5ZET - chains A and 5 of the 34 polymer chains in the assembly; structure by electron microscopy, 3.20 A resolution.

[Chain A]
Molecule: 23S rRNA
Source organism: Mycobacterium smegmatis str. MC2 155
Sequence (3120 nucleotides; row label = number of the first residue in the row):
     1 UAAGUGUUUA AGGGCGCAUG GUGGAUGCCU UGGCACUGGG AGCCGAUGAA GGACGUAGGA
    61 GGCUGCGAUA AGCCUCGGGG AGCUGUCAAC CGAGCGUUGA UCCGAGGAUG UCCGAAUGGG
   121 GAAACCCGGC ACGAGUGAUG UCGUGUCACC AGGCGCUGAA UAUAUAGGCG UCUGGGGGGA
   181 ACGCGGGGAA GUGAAACAUC UCAGUACCCG UAGGAAGAGA AAACAAAAUG UGAUUCCGUG
   241 AGUAGUGGCG AGCGAAAGCG GAGGAUGGCU AAACCGUAUG CAUGUGAUAC CGGGUAGGGG
   301 UUGUGUGUGC GGGGUUGUGG GACCUAUCUU UCCGGCUCUA CCUGGCUGGA GGGCAGUGAG
   361 AAAAUGUUGU GGUUAGCGGA AAUGGCUUGG GAUGGCCUGC CGUAGACGGU GAGAGCCCGG
   421 UACGUGAAAA CCCGACGUCU GUCUUGAUGG UGUUCCCGAG UAGCAGCGGG CCCGUGGAAU
   481 CUGCUGUGAA UCUGCCGGGA CCACCCGGUA AGCCUGAAUA CUUCCCAGUG ACCGAUAGCG
   541 GAUUAGUACC GUGAGGGAAU GGUGAAAAGU ACCCCGGGAG GGGAGUGAAA GAGUACCUGA
   601 AACCGUGCGC UUACAAUCCG UCAGAGCCCU CGACGUGUCG UGGGGUGAUG GCGUGCCUUU
   661 UGAAGAAUGA GCCUGCGAGU CAGGGACAUG UCGCGAGGUU AACCCGGGUG GGGUAGCCGC
   721 AGCGAAAGCG AGUCUGAAUA GGGCGUAUCC ACACAAGAGU GUGUGGUGUA GUGGUGUGUU
   781 CUGGACCCGA AGCGGAGUGA UCUACCCAUG GCCAGGGUGA AGCGCGGGUA AGACCGCGUG
   841 GAGGCCCGAA CCCACUUAGG UUGAAGACUG AGGGGAUGAG CUGUGGGUAG GGGUGAAAGG
   901 CCAAUCAAAC UCCGUGAUAG CUGGUUCUCC CCGAAAUGCA UUUAGGUGCA GCGUCGCAUG
   961 UUUCUUGCCG GAGGUAGAGC UACUGGAUGG CCGAUGGGCC CCACAGGGUU ACUGACGUCA
  1021 GCCAAACUCC GAAUGCCGGU AAGUCCAAGA GUGCGGCAGU GAGACGGCGG GGGAUAAGCU
  1081 CCGUGCGUCG AGAGGGAAAC AGCCCAGAUC GCCGGCUAAG GCCCCUAAGC GUGUGCUAAG
  1141 UGGAAAAGGA UGUGCAGUCG CGAAGACAAC CAGGAGGUUG GCUUAGAAGC AGCCACCCUU
  1201 GAAAGAGUGC GUAAUAGCUC ACUGGUCAAG UGAUUGUGCG CCGAUAAUGU AGCGGGGCUC
  1261 AAGCACACCG CCGAAGCCGC GGCAGCCAAC GUGUUGGCUG GGUAGGGGAG CGUCCUGCAU
  1321 CCGGUGAAGC CGCCGAGUGA UCGAGUGGUG GAGGGUGUGG GAGUGAGAAU GCAGGCAUGA
  1381 GUAGCGAUUA GGCAAGUGAG AACCUUGCCC GCCGAAAGAC CAAGGGUUCC UGGGCCAGGC
  1441 CAGUCCGCCC AGGGUGAGUC GGGACCUAAG GCGAGGCCGA CAGGCGUAGU CGAUGGACAA
  1501 CGGGUUGAUA UUCCCGUACC CGUGUAUGUG CGUCCAUGAU GAAUCAGCGG UACUAACCAU
  1561 CCAAAACCAC CGUGACCGCA CCUUUCGGGG UGUGGCGUUG GUGGGGCUGC AUGGGACCUU
  1621 CGUUGGUAGU AGUCAAGCGA UGGGGUGACG CAGGAAGGUA GCCGUACCGG UCAGUGGUAA
  1681 UACCGGGGUA AGCCUGUAGG GAGUCAGAUA GGUAAAUCCG UCUGGCAUAU AUCCUGAGAG
  1741 GUGAUGCAUA GCCGAGUGAG GCGAAUUCGG UGAUCCUAUG CUGCCGAGAA AAGCCUCUAG
  1801 CGAGGACAUA CACGGCCCGU ACCCCAAACC AACACAGGUG GUCAGGUAGA GAAUACUAAG
  1861 GCGUACGAGU GAACUAUGGU UAAGGAACUC GGCAAAAUGC CCCCGUAACU UCGGGAGAAG
  1921 GGGGACCCAC AUGGCGUGUA AGCCUUUACG GCCCAAGCGU GAGUGGGUGG CACAAACCAG
  1981 UGAGAAGCGA CUGUUUACUA AAAACACAGG UCCGUGCGAA GUCGCAAGAC GAUGUAUACG
  2041 GACUGACGCC UGCCCGGUGC UGGAAGGUUA AGAGGACCCG UUAACUCCCU UUGGGGGUGA
  2101 AGCGGAGAAU UUAAGCCCCA GUAAACGGCG GUGGUAACUA UAACCAUCCU AAGGUAGCGA
  2161 AAUUCCUUGU CGGGUAAGUU CCGACCUGCA CGAAUGGCGU AACGACUUCU CAACUGUCUC
  2221 AACCAUAGAC UCGGCGAAAU UGCACUACGA GUAAAGAUGC UCGUUACGCG CGGCAGGACG
  2281 AAAAGACCCC GGGACCUUCA CUACAACUUG GUAUUGGUGC UCGAUACGGU UUGUGUAGGA
  2341 UAGGUGGGAG ACUGUGAAGC UCACACGCCA GUGUGGGUGG AGUCGUUGUU GAAAUACCAC
  2401 UCUGAUCGUA UUGGGCCUCU AACCUCGGAC CGUAUAUCCG GUUCAGGGAC AGUGCCUGGU
  2461 GGGUAGUUUA ACUGGGGCGG UUGCCUCCUA AAAUGUAACG GAGGCGCCCA AAGGUUCCCU
  2521 CAACCUGGAC GGCAAUCAGG UGUUGAGUGU AAGUGCACAA GGGAGCUUGA CUGCGAGACG
  2581 GACAUGUCGA GCAGGGACGA AAGUCGGGAC UAGUGAUCCG GCACCUCUGA GUGGAAGGGG
  2641 UGUCGCUCAA CGGAUAAAAG GUACCCCGGG GAUAACAGGC UGAUCUUCCC CAAGAGUCCA
  2701 UAUCGACGGG AUGGUUUGGC ACCUCGAUGU CGGCUCGUCG CAUCCUGGGG CUGGAGCAGG
  2761 UCCCAAGGGU UGGGCUGUUC GCCCAUUAAA GCGGCACGCG AGCUGGGUUU AGAACGUCGU
  2821 GAGACAGUUC GGUCUCUAUC CGCCGCGCGC GUCAGAAGCU UGAGGAAACC UGUCCCUAGU
  2881 ACGAGAGGAC CGGGACGGAC GAACCUCUGG UAUACCAGUU GUCCCACCAG GGGCACGGCU
  2941 GGAUAGCCAC GUUCGGACAG GAUAACCGCU GAAAGCAUCU AAGCGGGAAA CCUCUUCCAA
  3001 GACCAGGCUU CUCACCCUCU AGGAGGGAUA AGGCCCCCCG CAGACCACGG GAUUGAUAGA
  3061 CCAGACCUGG AAGCCUAGUA AUAGGUGCAG GGAACUGGCA CUAACCGGCC GAAAACUUAC
Not modelled in the structure: 1, 340-344, 634-637, 1004-1005, 1756-1757, 1946-1948, 3120
Glycans and other covalent adducts: covalent link A1565-G1606, A1566-G1606, A1569-G1603, G1578-G1592

[Chain 5]
Molecule: 50S ribosomal protein L34
Source organism: Mycobacterium smegmatis str. MC2 155
UniProtKB: A0R7K0 (RL34_MYCS2); numbering as in UniProt (aligned over 1-47)
Chain sequence (47 residues; row label = number of the first residue in the row):
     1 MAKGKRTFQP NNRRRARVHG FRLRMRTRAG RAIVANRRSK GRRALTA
Not modelled in the structure: 1-2

[Chain A / chain 5 interface]
Pairs across the interface (91; chain A residue first):
  A50(A) with Arg38(5), base contact
  G51(A) with Arg38(5), hydrogen bond to the sugar; Leu45(5), sugar contact
  C63(A) with Arg43(5), salt bridge to the phosphate
  G114(A) with Phe21(5), sugar contact
  A115(A) with Met25(5), phosphate contact
  G121(A) with Arg22(5), base contact
  A122(A) with Asn12(5), base contact; Arg13(5), base contact; Ala16(5), sugar contact; Arg22(5), salt bridge to the phosphate
  A123(A) with Gly20(5), phosphate contact; Phe21(5), stacking on the base; Arg22(5), hydrogen bond to the phosphate; Leu45(5), base contact; Thr46(5), base contact
  G179(A) with Ala35(5), phosphate contact; Ser39(5), phosphate contact
  A180(A) with Ser39(5), phosphate contact
  C209(A) with Arg28(5), salt bridge to the phosphate
  G210(A) with Arg28(5), salt bridge to the phosphate
  G546(A) with Lys40(5), base contact; Gly41(5), sugar contact; Arg42(5), sugar contact
  U547(A) with Arg42(5), phosphate contact; Arg43(5), hydrogen bond to the phosphate
  U552(A) with Phe8(5), sugar contact; Arg15(5), phosphate contact; His19(5), hydrogen bond to the sugar
  G553(A) with Arg15(5), salt bridge to the phosphate; His19(5), sugar contact; Arg24(5), hydrogen bond to the phosphate; Ala47(5), sugar contact
  A554(A) with Arg37(5), salt bridge to the phosphate
  G555(A) with Asn36(5), hydrogen bond to the phosphate; Arg37(5), salt bridge to the phosphate; Arg42(5), hydrogen bond to the base
  G556(A) with Lys40(5), salt bridge to the phosphate; Arg42(5), hydrogen bond to the base
  G557(A) with Lys40(5), base contact; Arg42(5), base contact
  G797(A) with Ala29(5), phosphate contact; Ile33(5), sugar contact
  U798(A) with Arg24(5), phosphate contact; Ile33(5), sugar contact
  G799(A) with Val18(5), phosphate contact; His19(5), salt bridge to the phosphate; Arg24(5), salt bridge to the phosphate
  A800(A) with Val18(5), phosphate contact
  U801(A) with Thr7(5), hydrogen bond to the sugar; Phe8(5), hydrogen bond to the sugar; Gln9(5), base contact; Asn11(5), base contact; Arg14(5), hydrogen bond to the base; Arg15(5), base contact
  C802(A) with Lys5(5), salt bridge to the phosphate; Thr7(5), hydrogen bond to the sugar; Gln9(5), phosphate contact
  U803(A) with Lys5(5), salt bridge to the phosphate
  A854(A) with Lys3(5), base contact
  C868(A) with Lys3(5), salt bridge to the phosphate
  U869(A) with Lys3(5), salt bridge to the phosphate
  G883(A) with Lys5(5), salt bridge to the phosphate
  G885(A) with Asn11(5), phosphate contact; Arg14(5), salt bridge to the phosphate; Arg17(5), hydrogen bond to the phosphate
  G886(A) with Arg14(5), salt bridge to the phosphate; Arg17(5), salt bridge to the phosphate
  A903(A) with Thr7(5), base contact
  A904(A) with Arg6(5), base contact
  A1423(A) with Pro10(5), sugar contact; Asn11(5), phosphate contact
  G1424(A) with Pro10(5), sugar contact; Asn11(5), hydrogen bond to the phosphate; Asn12(5), hydrogen bond to the phosphate
  G1425(A) with Asn12(5), hydrogen bond to the phosphate
  C1472(A) with Arg26(5), hydrogen bond to the sugar
  A1482(A) with Arg28(5), hydrogen bond to the phosphate
  G1483(A) with Arg28(5), salt bridge to the phosphate
  G1492(A) with Arg17(5), sugar contact
  A1493(A) with Arg13(5), salt bridge to the phosphate
  C1830(A) with Arg6(5), sugar contact; Phe8(5), phosphate contact; Gln9(5), sugar contact; Pro10(5), sugar contact
  A1831(A) with Arg6(5), hydrogen bond to the sugar
  G1837(A) with Lys3(5), sugar contact; Gly4(5), base contact; Arg6(5), base contact
  G1838(A) with Lys3(5), phosphate contact; Gly4(5), sugar contact
Also at the interface, not in a pair above, chain A (49 interface residues in all): G178, A867
Also at the interface, not in a pair above, chain 5 (41 interface residues in all): Leu23, Gly30, Arg31

[Summary]
49 residues of chain A face 41 of chain 5 across their interface, with 19 hydrogen bonds, 20 salt bridges and
1 aromatic stacking contact. Polar contacts include G555(A)-Arg42(5), G556(A)-Arg42(5) and U801(A)-Arg14(5).
Chain A is 23S rRNA and chain 5 is 50S ribosomal protein L34, both from Mycobacterium smegmatis str. MC2 155;
the structure, M. smegmatis P/P state 50S ribosomal subunit, was determined by electron microscopy together
with 5ZEB, 5ZEP, 5ZEU and 5ZEY from the same study.
